Entry 3EQL (X-ray diffraction, 2.70 A resolution); this record covers chains A and B of the 6 polymer chains in the assembly.

[Chain A (and B)]
Protein: DNA-directed RNA polymerase subunit alpha
Source organism: Thermus thermophilus
Notes: EC 2.7.7.6; chain B of this document is another copy of the same molecule, construct and numbering; everything in this record applies to it too
Reference sequence: Q9Z9H6 (RPOA_THETH); numbering as in UniProt (aligned over 1-315)
Sequence (315 residues; row label = number of the first residue in the row):
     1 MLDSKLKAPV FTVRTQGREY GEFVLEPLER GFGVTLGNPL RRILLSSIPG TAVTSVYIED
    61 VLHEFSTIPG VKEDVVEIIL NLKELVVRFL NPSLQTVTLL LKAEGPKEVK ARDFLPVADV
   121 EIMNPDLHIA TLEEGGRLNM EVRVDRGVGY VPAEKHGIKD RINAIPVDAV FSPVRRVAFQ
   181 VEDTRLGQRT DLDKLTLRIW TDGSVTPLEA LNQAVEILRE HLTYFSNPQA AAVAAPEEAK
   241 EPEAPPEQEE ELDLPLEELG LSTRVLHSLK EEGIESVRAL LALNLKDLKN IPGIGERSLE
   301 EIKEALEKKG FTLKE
Disordered / not traced: 230-315

[How chain A and chain B interact]
Contacting residue pairs (58; chain A residue first):
  Ala8(A) - Tyr224(B)  hydrophobic
  Pro9(A) - Tyr224(B)
  Phe11(A) - Tyr224(B)
  Phe11(A) - Phe225(B)
  Phe11(A) - Asn227(B)
  Phe11(A) - Pro228(B)
  Phe11(A) - Gln229(B)
  Val13(A) - Pro228(B)  hydrophobic
  Val13(A) - Gln229(B)
  Leu25(A) - Tyr224(B)
  Leu25(A) - Phe225(B)  hydrophobic
  Leu28(A) - His221(B)
  Arg30(A) - Ser46(B)  hydrogen bond (backbone-side chain)
  Arg30(A) - Tyr150(B)  hydrogen bond (side chain-backbone)
  Arg30(A) - Lys155(B)
  Gly31(A) - Arg42(B)
  Phe32(A) - Ile43(B)  hydrophobic
  Phe32(A) - Ser47(B)
  Phe32(A) - Ile217(B)  hydrophobic
  Phe32(A) - His221(B)
  Val34(A) - Arg42(B)
  Thr35(A) - Pro39(B)
  Thr35(A) - Arg42(B)  hydrogen bond
  Thr35(A) - Ile43(B)
  Leu36(A) - Leu218(B)  hydrophobic
  Leu36(A) - His221(B)
  Asn38(A) - Asn38(B)
  Pro39(A) - Thr35(B)
  Pro39(A) - Pro39(B)  hydrophobic
  Leu40(A) - Phe225(B)  hydrophobic
  Arg42(A) - Gly31(B)  hydrogen bond (side chain-backbone)
  Arg42(A) - Val34(B)
  Arg42(A) - Thr35(B)  hydrogen bond
  Ile43(A) - Phe32(B)  hydrophobic
  Ser46(A) - Phe32(B)
  Ser47(A) - Phe32(B)
  Arg189(A) - Lys155(B)
  Leu211(A) - Phe225(B)  hydrophobic
  Val215(A) - Leu222(B)
  Ile217(A) - Phe32(B)  hydrophobic
  Leu218(A) - Leu218(B)  hydrophobic
  Leu218(A) - Leu222(B)  hydrophobic
  Arg219(A) - Arg219(B)
  Arg219(A) - Leu222(B)
  His221(A) - Phe32(B)
  Leu222(A) - Val215(B)
  Leu222(A) - Leu218(B)  hydrophobic
  Tyr224(A) - Pro9(B)
  Tyr224(A) - Phe11(B)
  Tyr224(A) - Leu25(B)
  Phe225(A) - Phe11(B)  hydrophobic
  Phe225(A) - Leu25(B)  hydrophobic
  Phe225(A) - Leu40(B)  hydrophobic
  Asn227(A) - Phe11(B)
  Pro228(A) - Phe11(B)
  Pro228(A) - Val13(B)  hydrophobic
  Gln229(A) - Phe11(B)
  Gln229(A) - Val13(B)
Other interface residues (no listed pair), chain A (35 interface residues in all): Val10, Thr12, Glu29
Other interface residues (no listed pair), chain B (35 interface residues in all): Ala8, Thr12, Arg30, Leu36, Val148, Leu211, Ser226

[Overview]
The chain A/chain B interface involves 35 residues from each chain, with 5 hydrogen bonds. Polar contacts
include Arg30(A)-Ser46(B), Arg30(A)-Tyr150(B) and Thr35(A)-Arg42(B).
Chain A and chain B are both DNA-directed RNA polymerase subunit alpha (Thermus thermophilus); the structure,
Crystal structure of the T. Thermophilus RNA polymerase holoenzyme in complex with antibiotic myxopyronin, was
determined by X-ray diffraction.
